4JCK - chain A; structure by X-ray diffraction, 1.15 A resolution.

# Chain A
Molecule: Galectin-3
Organism: Homo sapiens
Notes: fragment: galectin-3:
Reference sequence: P17931 (LEG3_HUMAN); residue numbers follow UniProt; this construct covers 108-250
Amino-acid sequence (143 residues; each row starts with the number of its first residue):
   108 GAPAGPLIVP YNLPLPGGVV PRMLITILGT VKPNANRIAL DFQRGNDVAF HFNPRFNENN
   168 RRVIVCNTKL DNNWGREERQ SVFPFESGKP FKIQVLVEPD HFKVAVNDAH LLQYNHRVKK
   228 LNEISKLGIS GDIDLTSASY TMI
Unresolved in the structure: 108-112
UniProt features mapped onto this chain:
  - motif: Lys226 to Asp241 (Nuclear export signal)
  - binding site (a beta-D-galactoside): Trp181 to Gln187
  - modified residue: Ser188 (Phosphoserine)

# Summary
Curated annotation (UniProt) lists 7 beta-D-galactoside-binding residues.
Chain A is Galectin-3 (Homo sapiens); the structure, Galectin-3 carbohydrate recognition domain in complex
with thioditaloside, was determined by X-ray diffraction (same publication as 4JC1).
